Entry 3OTY (X-ray diffraction, 1.75 A resolution); this record covers chains A and B of the 3 polymer chains in the assembly.

Chain A (and B):
Protein: MDR HIV-1 protease
Organism: Human immunodeficiency virus 1
Notes: chain B of this document is another copy of the same molecule, construct and numbering; everything in this record applies to it too
Reference sequence: Q000H7 (Q000H7_9HIV1); residues 1-99 here = UniProt positions 1-99
Amino-acid sequence (99 residues; row label = number of the first residue in the row):
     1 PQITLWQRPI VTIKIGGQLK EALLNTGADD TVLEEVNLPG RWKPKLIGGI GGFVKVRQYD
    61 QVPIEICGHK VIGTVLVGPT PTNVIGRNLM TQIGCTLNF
Sequence notes: conflict Asn25 (Asp in Q000H7), Glu35 (Asp in Q000H7), Val36 (Ile in Q000H7), Leu46 (Met in Q000H7)

Interface between chain A and chain B:
Contacting residue pairs - 82 pairs, chain A then chain B:
  Pro1(A) with Leu97(B); Asn98(B); Phe99(B), hydrogen bond (backbone-backbone)
  Gln2(A) with Thr96(B), hydrogen bond; Leu97(B); Asn98(B)
  Ile3(A) with Thr96(B); Leu97(B), hydrogen bond (backbone-backbone); Phe99(B), hydrophobic
  Thr4(A) with Thr96(B)
  Leu5(A) with Thr26(B); Arg87(B), hydrogen bond (backbone-side chain); Met90(B), hydrophobic; Thr91(B); Cys95(B)
  Trp6(A) with Arg87(B), hydrogen bond (backbone-side chain); Thr91(B)
  Gln7(A) with Arg87(B)
  Arg8(A) with Asp29(B), salt bridge; Arg87(B)
  Pro9(A) with Thr26(B); Arg87(B); Leu97(B), hydrophobic
  Leu23(A) with Gly27(B)
  Leu24(A) with Thr26(B), hydrogen bond (backbone-side chain); Leu97(B), hydrophobic
  Asn25(A) with Asn25(B); Thr26(B); Gly27(B), hydrogen bond (side chain-backbone)
  Thr26(A) with Leu5(B); Pro9(B); Leu24(B), hydrogen bond (side chain-backbone); Asn25(B); Thr26(B), hydrogen bond (side chain-backbone); Leu97(B)
  Gly27(A) with Leu23(B); Asn25(B), hydrogen bond (backbone-side chain)
  Asp29(A) with Arg8(B), salt bridge
  Cys67(A) with Phe99(B), hydrophobic
  His69(A) with Phe99(B), hydrogen bond (side chain-backbone)
  Arg87(A) with Leu5(B), hydrogen bond (side chain-backbone); Trp6(B), hydrogen bond (side chain-backbone); Gln7(B), hydrogen bond (side chain-backbone); Arg8(B); Pro9(B)
  Met90(A) with Leu5(B), hydrophobic
  Thr91(A) with Leu5(B); Trp6(B)
  Ile93(A) with Phe99(B)
  Gly94(A) with Asn98(B); Phe99(B)
  Cys95(A) with Leu5(B); Leu97(B), hydrophobic; Asn98(B); Phe99(B), hydrophobic
  Thr96(A) with Gln2(B); Ile3(B); Thr4(B); Thr96(B); Leu97(B); Asn98(B), hydrogen bond (backbone-backbone)
  Leu97(A) with Pro1(B); Gln2(B); Ile3(B), hydrogen bond (backbone-backbone); Pro9(B), hydrophobic; Leu24(B), hydrophobic; Thr26(B); Cys95(B), hydrophobic; Thr96(B); Leu97(B), hydrophobic
  Asn98(A) with Pro1(B); Gln2(B); Gly94(B); Cys95(B); Thr96(B), hydrogen bond (backbone-backbone); Asn98(B)
  Phe99(A) with Pro1(B), hydrogen bond (backbone-backbone); Cys67(B), hydrophobic; His69(B); Ile93(B); Gly94(B); Cys95(B), hydrophobic
Also at the interface, not in a pair above, chain A (30 interface residues in all): Ile50, Ile66, Gln92
Also at the interface, not in a pair above, chain B (30 interface residues in all): Ile66, Pro81, Gln92

Overview:
The chain A/chain B interface involves 30 residues from each chain; the contacts include 18 hydrogen bonds and
2 salt bridges. Polar contacts include Arg8(A)-Asp29(B), Gln2(A)-Thr96(B) and Leu5(A)-Arg87(B).
Chain A and chain B are both MDR HIV-1 protease (Human immunodeficiency virus 1); the structure, MDR769 HIV-1
protease complexed with RT/RH hepta-peptide, was determined by X-ray diffraction together with 3OTS, 3OU1,
3OU3, 3OU4, 3OUA, 3OUB, 3OUC and 3OUD from the same study.
